PDB entry 6UYN | X-ray diffraction, 2.85 A resolution | chains A and H of the 4 polymer chains in the assembly

Chain A:
Protein: Hemagglutinin HA1 chain
Organism: Influenza A virus
Reference sequence: A0A6C0TB04 (A0A6C0TB04_9INFA); residues 1-566 here = UniProt positions 1-566
Chain sequence (566 residues; row label = number of the first residue in the row):
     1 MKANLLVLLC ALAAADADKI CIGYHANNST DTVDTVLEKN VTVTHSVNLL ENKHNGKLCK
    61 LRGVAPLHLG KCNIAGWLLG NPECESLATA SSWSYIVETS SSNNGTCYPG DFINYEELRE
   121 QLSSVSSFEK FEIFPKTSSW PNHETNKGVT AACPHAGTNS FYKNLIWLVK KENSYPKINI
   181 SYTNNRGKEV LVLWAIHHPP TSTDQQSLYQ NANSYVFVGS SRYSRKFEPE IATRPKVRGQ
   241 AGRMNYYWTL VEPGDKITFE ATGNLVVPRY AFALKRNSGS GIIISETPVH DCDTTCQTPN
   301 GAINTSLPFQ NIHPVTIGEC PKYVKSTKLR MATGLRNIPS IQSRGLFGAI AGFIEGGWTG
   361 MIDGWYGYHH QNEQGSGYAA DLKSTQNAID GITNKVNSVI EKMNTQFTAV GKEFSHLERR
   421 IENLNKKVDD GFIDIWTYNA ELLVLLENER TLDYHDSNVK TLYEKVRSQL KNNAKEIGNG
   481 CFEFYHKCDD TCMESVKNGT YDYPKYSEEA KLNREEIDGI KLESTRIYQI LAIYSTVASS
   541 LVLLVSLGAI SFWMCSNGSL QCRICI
Disordered / not traced: 1-15, 342-566
Sequence notes: variant Asn4 (Ile in A0A6C0TB04), Leu6 (Ile in A0A6C0TB04), Cys10 (Tyr in A0A6C0TB04), Ala11 (Thr in A0A6C0TB04), Leu12 (Phe in A0A6C0TB04), Ala13 (Thr in A0A6C0TB04), Ala14 (Thr in A0A6C0TB04), Asp16 (Asn in A0A6C0TB04), Leu544 (Val in A0A6C0TB04), Ile564 (Val in A0A6C0TB04)
Disulfide bonds: Cys59-Cys292, Cys72-Cys84, Cys107-Cys153, Cys296-Cys320
Glycans and other covalent adducts: N-acetylglucosamine (NAG) linked to Asn40, Asn104

Chain H:
Protein: CR6261 Fab heavy chain
Organism: Homo sapiens
Notes: antibody fragment or engineered binder
Chain sequence (232 residues; row label = number of the first residue in the row; note: 1 number in that range is skipped by the numbering (no residue carries it; nothing is unmodelled there)):
     1 EVQLVESGAE VKKPGSSVKV SCKASGGPFR SYAISWVRQA PGQGPEWMGG IIPIFGTTKY
    61 APKFQGRVTI TADDFAGTVY MELSSLRSED TAMYYCAKHM GYQVRETMDV WGKGTTVTVS
   121 SASTKGPSVF PLAPSSKSTS GGTAALGCLV KDYFPEPVTV SWNSGALTSG VHTFPAVLQS
   182 SGLYSLSSVV TVPSSSLGTQ TYICNVNHKP SNTKVDKRVE PKSCDKHHHH HH
Disordered / not traced: 129-150, 158-174, 189-233
Disulfide bonds: Cys22-Cys96

Chain A / chain H interface:
Pairs across the interface (10):
  His45(A) with Ile54(H); Phe55(H)
  Val47(A) with Phe29(H), hydrophobic
  Asn48(A) with Phe75(H)
  Leu49(A) with Phe75(H), hydrophobic
  Ser306(A) with Phe75(H); Ala76(H)
  Leu307(A) with Phe75(H), hydrophobic
  Pro308(A) with Phe75(H)
  Thr333(A) with Ile54(H)
Other interface residues (no listed pair), chain A (9 interface residues in all): His25
Other interface residues (no listed pair), chain H (6 interface residues in all): Asp73

Overview:
9 residues of chain A face 6 of chain H across their interface.
Chain A is Hemagglutinin HA1 chain (Influenza A virus) and chain H is CR6261 Fab heavy chain (Homo sapiens);
the structure, Crystal structure of influenza A virus hemagglutinin from A/Ohio/09/2015 bound to the
stalk-binding CR6261 antibody Fab, was determined by X-ray diffraction.
